1SD1 - chain A; structure by X-ray diffraction, 2.03 A resolution.

== Chain A ==
Molecule: 5'-methylthioadenosine phosphorylase
From: Homo sapiens
Notes: EC 2.4.2.28
UniProtKB: Q13126 (MTAP_HUMAN); residues 1-283 here = UniProt positions 1-283
Sequence (283 residues; row label = number of the first residue in the row):
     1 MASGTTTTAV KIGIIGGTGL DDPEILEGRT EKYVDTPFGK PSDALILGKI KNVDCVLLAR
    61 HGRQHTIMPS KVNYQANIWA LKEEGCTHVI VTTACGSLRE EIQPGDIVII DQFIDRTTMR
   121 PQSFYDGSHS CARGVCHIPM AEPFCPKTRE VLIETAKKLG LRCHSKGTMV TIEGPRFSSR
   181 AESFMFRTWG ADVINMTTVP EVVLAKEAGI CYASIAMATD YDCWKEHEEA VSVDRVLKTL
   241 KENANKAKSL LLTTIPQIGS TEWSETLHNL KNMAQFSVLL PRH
Unresolved in the structure: 1-8, 225-229, 282-283
Small-molecule neighbours: FMC ((1S)-1-(7-amino-1H-pyrazolo[4,3-d]pyrimidin-3-yl)-1,4-anhydro-D-ribitol): Thr18, His61, Pro69, Thr93, Ala94, Cys95, Gly96, His137, Ile172, Phe177, Ile194, Asn195, Met196, Thr197, Thr219, Asp220, Asp222, Val231, Val236
Curated features (UniProtKB/Swiss-Prot):
  - binding site (phosphate): Thr18, Arg60, His61, Thr93, Ala94, Thr197
  - binding site (substrate): Met196, Asp220 to Asp222
  - site (Important for substrate specificity): Ser178, Val233
  - modified residue: Lys51 (N6-acetyllysine)

== In short ==
Chain A binds compound FMC. UniProt lists 6 phosphate-binding residues and 4 substrate-binding residues.
Chain A is 5'-methylthioadenosine phosphorylase (Homo sapiens); the structure, Structure of human
5'-deoxy-5'-methylthioadenosine phosphorylase complexed with formycin A, was determined by X-ray diffraction
(same publication as 1SD2).
